PDB entry 5JMX | X-ray diffraction, 1.44 A resolution | chain A

# Chain A
Molecule: Metallo-beta-lactamase type 2
From: Bacillus cereus
Notes: EC 3.5.2.6
UniProt: P04190 (BLA2_BACCE); residues 31-257 here = UniProt positions 31-257
Amino-acid sequence (227 residues; row label = number of the first residue in the row):
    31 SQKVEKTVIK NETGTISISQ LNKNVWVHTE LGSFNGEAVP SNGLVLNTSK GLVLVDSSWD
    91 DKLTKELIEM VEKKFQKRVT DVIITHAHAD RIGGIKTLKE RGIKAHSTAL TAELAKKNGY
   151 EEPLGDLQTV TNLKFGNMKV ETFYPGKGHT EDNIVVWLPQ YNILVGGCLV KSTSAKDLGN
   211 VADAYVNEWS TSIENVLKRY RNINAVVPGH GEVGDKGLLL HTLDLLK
Disordered / not traced: 31-35, 63-67
Ion coordination: Zn2+ site 1: His-116, His-118, His-179 (together with DZ-305); Zn2+ site 2: Asp-120, Cys-198, His-240 (together with DZ-305)
Ligand contacts: DZ-305 (DZ5; (2Z)-3-(4-fluorophenyl)-2-sulfanylprop-2-enoic acid): His-116, His-118, Asp-120, His-179, Cys-198, Lys-201, Asn-210, Asp-213, His-240

# Summary
Chain A binds DZ-305. His-116, His-118 and His-179 coordinate Zn2+ site 1. Asp-120, Cys-198 and His-240
coordinate Zn2+ site 2.
Chain A is Metallo-beta-lactamase type 2 (Bacillus cereus); the structure, Crystal Structure of BcII
metallo-beta-lactamase in complex with DZ-305, was determined by X-ray diffraction together with 6EUM, 6EW3,
6EWE and 6F2N from the same study.
